8KFU - chains A and C of the 5 polymer chains in the assembly; structure by X-ray diffraction, 2.30 A resolution.

[Chain A]
Name: Holliday junction resolvase MOC1, chloroplastic
Source organism: Zea mays
UniProt: B4FCI7 (B4FCI7_MAIZE); numbering as in UniProt (aligned over 109-271)
Chain sequence (163 residues; each row starts with the number of its first residue):
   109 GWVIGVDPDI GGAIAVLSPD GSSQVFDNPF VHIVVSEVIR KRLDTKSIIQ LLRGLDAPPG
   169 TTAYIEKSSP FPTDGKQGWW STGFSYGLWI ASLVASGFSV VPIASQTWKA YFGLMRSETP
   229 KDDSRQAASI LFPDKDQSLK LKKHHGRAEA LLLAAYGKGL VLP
Metal / ion sites: Mn2+ site 1: Asp115, Asp117, Glu257 (shared with 1 residue of chain E); Mn2+ site 2: Asp115, Glu174 (shared with 1 residue of chain D; 1 residue of chain E)
What the authors report for this chain:
  - Mn2+ coordination: Asp115, Asp117, Glu174, Glu257
  - conformationally variable residues (side-chain flip): Asp115, Asp117, Glu257
  - mutagenesis - D115N, K229A, H253A, H253D: decreased catalytic activity
  - catalytic residues: Lys229 (proposed by the authors, not directly observed)
  - catalytic residues: His253
  - binding site for the 33-nt DNA strand (chain C): Lys229
  - mutagenesis - H253K: abolished catalytic activity on HJ

[Chain C]
Molecule: 33-nt DNA strand
Sequence (33 nucleotides; row label = number of the first residue in the row):
     1 CAATCGTGGG AGACCTTTGG TCTCCCTGCA GAT
Metal / ion sites: Mn2+ site 1: DC25, DC26 (shared with 2 residues of chain B); Mn2+ site 2: DC26 (shared with 3 residues of chain B)

[Chain A / chain C interface]
Residue-residue contacts (22):
  Val143(A) with DA11(C), phosphate contact; DG12(C), phosphate contact
  Ser144(A) with DG10(C), sugar contact; DA11(C), hydrogen bond to the phosphate; DG12(C), hydrogen bond to the phosphate
  Arg148(A) with DA11(C), salt bridge to the phosphate
  Thr181(A) with DG8(C), base contact
  Asp182(A) with DG8(C), hydrogen bond to the base
  Gly183(A) with DG8(C), hydrogen bond to the base; DG9(C), phosphate contact
  Lys184(A) with DG9(C), hydrogen bond to the phosphate; DG10(C), salt bridge to the phosphate
  Gln185(A) with DG9(C), hydrogen bond to the base; DG10(C), hydrogen bond to the phosphate; DA11(C), hydrogen bond to the phosphate
  Gly186(A) with DG9(C), hydrogen bond to the base
  Leu249(A) with DA2(C), phosphate contact; DA3(C), phosphate contact
  Lys250(A) with DA3(C), hydrogen bond to the phosphate; DT4(C), phosphate contact
  Lys251(A) with DA2(C), salt bridge to the phosphate; DA3(C), hydrogen bond to the phosphate
Also at the interface, not in a pair above, chain A (13 interface residues in all): Val142

[Overview]
The interface between chain A and chain C involves 13 residues on one side and 8 on the other; the contacts
include 11 hydrogen bonds and 3 salt bridges. Among the polar pairs are Asp182(A)-DG8(C), Gly183(A)-DG8(C) and
Gln185(A)-DG9(C). The paper reports catalytic residues Lys229(A) and His253(A); D115N, K229A and H253A of
chain A, among others, reduce catalytic activity; 5 substitutions were tested in all.
Here chain A is Holliday junction resolvase MOC1, chloroplastic (Zea mays) and chain C is a 33-nt DNA strand.
Entry 8KFU (Crystal structure of ZmMOC1 in complex with a nicked Holliday junction soaked in Mn2+ for 180 ...)
was determined by X-ray diffraction together with 8KFR, 8KFS, 8KFT, 8KFV and 8KFW from the same study.
